PDB entry 1RS7 | X-ray diffraction, 1.95 A resolution | chains A and B

[Chain A (and B)]
Molecule: Nitric-oxide synthase, brain
Organism: Rattus norvegicus
Notes: EC 1.14.13.39; fragment: heme domain; chain B of this document is another copy of the same molecule, construct and numbering; everything in this record applies to it too
UniProt: P29476 (NOS1_RAT); residues 297-717 here = UniProt positions 297-717
Sequence (421 residues; each row starts with the number of its first residue):
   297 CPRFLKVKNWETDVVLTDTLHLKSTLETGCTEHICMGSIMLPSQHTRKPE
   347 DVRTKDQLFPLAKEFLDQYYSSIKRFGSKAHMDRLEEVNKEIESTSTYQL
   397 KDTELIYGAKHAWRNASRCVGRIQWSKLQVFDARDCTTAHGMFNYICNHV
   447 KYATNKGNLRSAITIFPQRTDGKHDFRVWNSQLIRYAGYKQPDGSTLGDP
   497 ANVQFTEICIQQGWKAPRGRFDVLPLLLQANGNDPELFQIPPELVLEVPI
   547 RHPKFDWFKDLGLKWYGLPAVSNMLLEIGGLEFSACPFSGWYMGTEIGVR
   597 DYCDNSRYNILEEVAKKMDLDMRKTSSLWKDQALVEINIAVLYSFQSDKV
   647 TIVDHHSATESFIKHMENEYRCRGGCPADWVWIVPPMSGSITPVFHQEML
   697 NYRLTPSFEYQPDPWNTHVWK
Disordered / not traced: 297-298, 339-349, 717 (chain B: 297-298, 339-347)
Metal / ion sites: Zn2+: C326, C331 (shared with C326(B), C331(B) of chain B); heme Fe near C415 (its only coordinating residue here)
Residues lining bound ligands:
  - D-phenylalanine-D-nitroarginine amide (D7P; D-phenylalanyl-n~5~-[(2,2-dihydroxyhydrazino)(imino)methyl]-D-ornithinamide): M336, L337, S477, Q478, R481, P565, V567, N569, F584, S585, G586, W587, Y588, E592, W678, Y706
  - tetrahydrobiopterin (H4B), molecule 1: W306, W676, F691, H692, Q693, E694
  - tetrahydrobiopterin (H4B), molecule 2: S334, M336, R596, V677, W678
  - heme (HEM): W409, A412, R414, C415, V416, G417, Q420, L424, S457, M570, F584, S585, G586, W587, M589, E592, V649, W678, F704, Y706
Curated features (UniProtKB/Swiss-Prot):
  - binding site ((6R)-L-erythro-5,6,7,8-tetrahydrobiopterin): S334, V677, W678, F691
  - binding site (heme b): C415, Y706
  - binding site (L-arginine): Q478, W587, Y588, E592
  - mutagenesis: Y588 (Y588F: No decrease in nitric-oxide synthase activity; Y588H: 50% decrease of nitric-oxide synthase activity; Y588S: 30% decrease of nitric-oxide synthase activity)

[Interface between chain A and chain B]
Pairs across the interface (127; chain A residue first):
  L301(A) with I330(B), hydrophobic
  W306(A) with M336(B)
  E307(A) with N601(B), hydrogen bond; S602(B), hydrogen bond (backbone-side chain)
  S320(A) with H329(B)
  L322(A) with H329(B)
  E323(A) with E328(B)
  T324(A) with T327(B); E328(B), hydrogen bond (backbone-backbone); H329(B); I330(B)
  C326(A) with C326(B), hydrophobic; T327(B); E328(B); C331(B), hydrophobic
  T327(A) with T324(B), hydrogen bond (backbone-side chain); C326(B)
  E328(A) with E323(B); T324(B), hydrogen bond (backbone-backbone); C326(B), hydrogen bond (backbone-backbone); T327(B); E328(B)
  H329(A) with S320(B); T321(B); L322(B); T324(B); Y698(B)
  I330(A) with L301(B), hydrophobic; H317(B); T324(B); L696(B), hydrophobic; N697(B); Y698(B), hydrophobic
  C331(A) with C326(B), hydrophobic; C331(B), hydrophobic; L696(B); N697(B), hydrogen bond (backbone-backbone)
  M332(A) with L696(B), hydrophobic
  G333(A) with C331(B)
  S334(A) with W676(B); E694(B); M695(B), hydrogen bond (side chain-backbone)
  I335(A) with E694(B)
  M336(A) with W306(B); E694(B), hydrogen bond (backbone-side chain)
  L337(A) with W306(B), hydrophobic
  V595(A) with S686(B)
  R596(A) with S686(B); F691(B); H692(B)
  D600(A) with H692(B)
  N601(A) with E307(B), hydrogen bond
  L607(A) with I687(B), hydrophobic
  K620(A) with Q642(B), hydrogen bond
  T621(A) with D650(B), hydrogen bond; H652(B); S653(B), hydrogen bond
  S622(A) with L638(B); Q642(B), hydrogen bond; D650(B)
  S623(A) with I635(B)
  L624(A) with N634(B); I635(B); L638(B), hydrophobic; H651(B); H652(B)
  K626(A) with I687(B)
  D627(A) with V631(B); H651(B), salt bridge; H652(B), salt bridge; M683(B); S684(B), hydrogen bond; I687(B)
  Q628(A) with V631(B); E632(B), hydrogen bond; I635(B)
  V631(A) with D627(B); Q628(B); V631(B), hydrophobic
  E632(A) with Q628(B), hydrogen bond
  N634(A) with L624(B)
  I635(A) with S623(B); L624(B), hydrophobic; Q628(B)
  L638(A) with S622(B); L624(B), hydrophobic
  Q642(A) with S622(B), hydrogen bond
  D650(A) with T621(B), hydrogen bond; S622(B)
  H651(A) with L624(B); D627(B), salt bridge
  H652(A) with T621(B); L624(B); D627(B), salt bridge
  W676(A) with S334(B); V677(B), hydrophobic
  V677(A) with W676(B), hydrophobic
  P682(A) with S684(B); G685(B), hydrogen bond (backbone-backbone); S686(B), hydrogen bond (backbone-backbone)
  M683(A) with D627(B); S684(B)
  S684(A) with D627(B), hydrogen bond; P682(B); M683(B); S684(B)
  G685(A) with P682(B), hydrogen bond (backbone-backbone)
  S686(A) with V595(B); R596(B); P682(B), hydrogen bond (backbone-backbone)
  I687(A) with L607(B), hydrophobic; K626(B); D627(B); L630(B), hydrophobic
  F691(A) with R596(B)
  H692(A) with R596(B); D600(B), salt bridge
  E694(A) with S334(B); I335(B); M336(B), hydrogen bond (side chain-backbone)
  M695(A) with S334(B), hydrogen bond (backbone-side chain)
  L696(A) with I330(B), hydrophobic; C331(B); M332(B), hydrophobic
  N697(A) with I330(B); C331(B), hydrogen bond (backbone-backbone)
  Y698(A) with H329(B)
Other interface residues (no listed pair), chain A (60 interface residues in all): H317, T321, L630, S653
Other interface residues (no listed pair), chain B (60 interface residues in all): G333, L337

[Summary]
The chain A/chain B interface involves 60 residues from each chain, with 27 hydrogen bonds and 5 salt bridges.
Polar pairs include D627(A)-H651(B), D627(A)-H652(B) and H692(A)-D600(B). Chain A binds heme,
tetrahydrobiopterin and D-phenylalanine-D-nitroarginine amide.
Both chains are Nitric-oxide synthase, brain (Rattus norvegicus). Entry 1RS7 (Rat neuronal NOS heme domain
with D-phenylalanine-D-nitroarginine amide bound) was determined by X-ray diffraction together with 1RS8, 1RS9
and 1RS6 from the same study.
